Entry 8XQX (electron microscopy, 2.80 A resolution); this record covers chains A and B of the 22 polymer chains in the assembly.

[Chain A]
Protein: Fhl1
Organism: Chlamydomonas reinhardtii
Amino-acid sequence (1182 residues; numbered 1 to 1182; the number before each row is that of its first residue):
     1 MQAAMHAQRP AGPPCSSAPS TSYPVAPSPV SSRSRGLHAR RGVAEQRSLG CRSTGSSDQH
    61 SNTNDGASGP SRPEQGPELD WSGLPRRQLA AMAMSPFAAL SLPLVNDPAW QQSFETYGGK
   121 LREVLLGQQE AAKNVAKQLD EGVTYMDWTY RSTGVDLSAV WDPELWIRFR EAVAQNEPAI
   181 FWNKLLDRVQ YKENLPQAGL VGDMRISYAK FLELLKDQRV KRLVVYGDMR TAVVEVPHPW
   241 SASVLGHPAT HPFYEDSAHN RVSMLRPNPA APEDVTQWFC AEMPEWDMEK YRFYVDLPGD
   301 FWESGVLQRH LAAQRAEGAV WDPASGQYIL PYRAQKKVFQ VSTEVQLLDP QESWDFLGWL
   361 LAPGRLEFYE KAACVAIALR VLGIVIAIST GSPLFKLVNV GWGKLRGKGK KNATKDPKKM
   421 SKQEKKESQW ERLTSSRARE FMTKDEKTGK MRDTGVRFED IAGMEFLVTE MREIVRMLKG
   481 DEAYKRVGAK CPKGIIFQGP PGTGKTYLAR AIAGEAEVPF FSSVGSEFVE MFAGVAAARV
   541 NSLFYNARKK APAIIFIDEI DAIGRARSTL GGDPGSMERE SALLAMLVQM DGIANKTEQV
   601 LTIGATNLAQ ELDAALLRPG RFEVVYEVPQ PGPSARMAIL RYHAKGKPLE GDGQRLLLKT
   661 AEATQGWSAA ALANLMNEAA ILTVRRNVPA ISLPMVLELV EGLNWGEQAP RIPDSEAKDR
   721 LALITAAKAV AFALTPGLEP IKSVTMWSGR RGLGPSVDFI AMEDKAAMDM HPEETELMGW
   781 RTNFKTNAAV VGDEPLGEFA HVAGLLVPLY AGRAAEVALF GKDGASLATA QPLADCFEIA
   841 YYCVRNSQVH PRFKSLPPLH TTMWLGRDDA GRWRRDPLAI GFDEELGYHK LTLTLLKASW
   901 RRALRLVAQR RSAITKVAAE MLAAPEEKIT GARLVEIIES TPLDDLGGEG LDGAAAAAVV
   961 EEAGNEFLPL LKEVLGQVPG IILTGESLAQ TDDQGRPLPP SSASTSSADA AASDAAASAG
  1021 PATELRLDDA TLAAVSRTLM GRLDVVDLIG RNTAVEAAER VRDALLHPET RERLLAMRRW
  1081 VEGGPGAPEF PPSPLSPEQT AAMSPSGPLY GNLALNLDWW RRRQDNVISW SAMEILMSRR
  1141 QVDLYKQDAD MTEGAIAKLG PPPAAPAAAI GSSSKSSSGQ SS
Not modelled in the structure: 1-108, 391-420, 986-1023, 1165-1182
Bound ions: Mg2+ near Thr506 (its only coordinating residue here)

[Chain B]
Protein: Fhl3
Organism: Chlamydomonas reinhardtii
Amino-acid sequence (1112 residues; each row starts with the number of its first residue):
     1 MRMSGMAIRC AASGSLLASP AASSRPAWRA APVLCSPRVP CTPLELGVSC RRSCMQRRWS
    61 RAANVRTLAT SRGEQPQDSG PSTSGRAELP LDSGIGKLIS TTAKAIGLVG LMAVAVLSGP
   121 TRAAHARDRL SAQPAAEALI HHQQPYQQPH HHQQQHRSAG AVANPVLSDL AAAPATLEPA
   181 TLEPATSTTS ALTPVEAAYS AYLRRIAEAY LAEHPQMAAP EHAAHVARVV RSRALGTPLS
   241 FDELMRSAVP APGEVPNRNS RGQVAEQVRA ILDQYDREDF DLGIKQFMLE AKVKAKLEAA
   301 SRGTSRDRAA PKDYEEALAA ELFAAEEGAA PKEKAKTEDM VDDAFTTEVV EEAMALFGDA
   361 NSVKTAWRTQ EVLRELSYTQ LWALVGEGHV ARVRFYGPEK NKVMATTRAS APGGERLCKV
   421 VLPPDPELLD HLVSNGVVVD TGVTEDDRLR ASLLVQMLRY TVPFMVISGL FWMIHTWILD
   481 PLPNKFRRQE FIRYRREMLH VASKLNFRTP AREVRIDTGS PDFIKWDDIN GIDEVKKEIN
   541 EIIEYLRNPA LLRSRGVARI GGVLLAGAPG TGKTLLAKAI AAEGGVRMFT CSGTDFYDVY
   601 SGVGARRVRE TFDRLRNAAP AILFIDEFDA MGAARGAQAS GDESASIINE LLVQMDGFED
   661 NRGIVVLGAT NRPGAIDSAL IRPGRFDRII YMPLPDALGR AKIMQVHARN KAVDPNINWY
   721 EVARAMAGFT GADVMGLMAR AARMAARQGR HAITEDDIYA AMENKTMEAT LEASTAGDGG
   781 GLVGGEGVEG SPDPIPPQLR RAVSVYEAGK ALLAYITPDY EEIARVSVCP LNVLTGFTLF
   841 VEDEDKNVNA ILTRSELEGR MVVHLAGRCA EKLVMGEGQM TGMGSPDLFH ANLIAREMIM
   901 SMGMGRRTGP IDLLRVAATS EAASGADTLR AGPAAADGDP FYYHTTDMST EQARVALAEV
   961 VELLDAAEAK AMYGLAINWR ALQALTQALL DRGTITGKEV AHILESNGVI HFPDPYTTGF
  1021 GWDPDGSLRY PFKPDTPPEG GSGGGGAAAE GSAPQTPDLS GARGKTWFAG TAYDAPRNAD
  1081 GTFKHGWHWN MPFSVKTELP DWYKKEVERY SY
Not modelled in the structure: 1-192, 276-333, 481-493, 768-791, 922-937, 1027-1084
Modified residues: Thr337 (phosphothreonine; TPO); Thr346 (phosphothreonine; TPO); Thr347 (phosphothreonine; TPO)
Small-molecule neighbours: diacyl glycerol (DGA): Leu453, Gln456, Met457, Tyr460, Thr461, Phe464

[Chain A / chain B interface]
Contacting residue pairs (248):
  Glu141(A) with Arg394(B), salt bridge; Asp440(B)
  Tyr145(A) with Arg394(B); Tyr396(B), hydrophobic; Met404(B)
  Asp147(A) with Arg394(B), salt bridge; Gly442(B); Val443(B), hydrogen bond (side chain-backbone)
  Tyr150(A) with Glu445(B); Arg450(B); Ala451(B), hydrophobic
  Arg151(A) with Val443(B); Glu445(B), salt bridge
  Gly154(A) with Leu454(B)
  Val155(A) with Leu454(B), hydrophobic
  Asp156(A) with Ala451(B); Val455(B)
  Val160(A) with Val455(B), hydrophobic; Arg459(B)
  Pro163(A) with Tyr396(B), hydrophobic
  Glu164(A) with Met404(B)
  Arg168(A) with Leu417(B), hydrogen bond (side chain-backbone)
  Lys184(A) with Glu375(B), salt bridge
  Glu193(A) with Trp367(B)
  Asn194(A) with Trp367(B), hydrogen bond (backbone-side chain); Arg368(B)
  Leu195(A) with Trp367(B)
  Gln197(A) with Trp367(B)
  Ala198(A) with Thr365(B); Trp367(B), hydrophobic
  Arg222(A) with Val372(B), hydrogen bond (side chain-backbone)
  His251(A) with Asp359(B), salt bridge; Ser362(B), hydrogen bond
  Phe253(A) with Asp359(B); Ser362(B)
  Pro269(A) with Tyr202(B); Arg205(B); Ile206(B), hydrophobic
  Ala270(A) with Tyr202(B)
  Glu285(A) with Leu373(B)
  Trp286(A) with Val255(B), hydrophobic; Pro256(B); Arg258(B); Leu373(B), hydrophobic
  Asp287(A) with Arg258(B), salt bridge; Val363(B)
  Glu289(A) with Val363(B); Lys364(B), hydrogen bond (side chain-backbone); Thr365(B), hydrogen bond
  Lys290(A) with Thr365(B), hydrogen bond (backbone-side chain)
  Arg292(A) with Thr365(B), hydrogen bond (side chain-backbone); Trp367(B)
  Trp302(A) with Pro424(B), hydrophobic
  Gln308(A) with Asp425(B), hydrogen bond; Glu427(B)
  Leu311(A) with Thr379(B)
  Arg315(A) with Trp382(B); Asp425(B), salt bridge; Glu427(B), salt bridge
  Ala319(A) with Leu239(B), hydrophobic
  Asp322(A) with Arg231(B), salt bridge
  Ala324(A) with Arg231(B)
  Ser325(A) with Arg228(B), hydrogen bond (side chain-backbone); Arg231(B); Ser232(B)
  Gln327(A) with Arg228(B); Ser232(B); Pro238(B)
  Tyr328(A) with Pro238(B); Leu239(B), hydrogen bond (backbone-backbone); Leu244(B), hydrophobic
  Ile329(A) with Ser232(B); Thr237(B); Pro238(B), hydrophobic; Leu239(B)
  Leu330(A) with Gly236(B); Thr237(B), hydrogen bond (backbone-backbone); Leu239(B)
  Pro331(A) with Leu235(B)
  Tyr332(A) with Tyr202(B); Arg233(B), hydrogen bond (side chain-backbone); Ala234(B); Leu235(B), hydrogen bond (backbone-backbone); Gly236(B)
  Gln335(A) with Thr237(B), hydrogen bond
  Thr343(A) with Thr379(B)
  Glu344(A) with Thr379(B); Gln380(B), hydrogen bond
  Val345(A) with Ser377(B), hydrogen bond (backbone-side chain); Tyr378(B), hydrogen bond (backbone-backbone); Thr379(B)
  Leu347(A) with Val421(B)
  Asp349(A) with Lys402(B), salt bridge; Lys419(B), salt bridge
  Glu352(A) with Lys419(B), salt bridge
  Phe356(A) with Pro463(B), hydrophobic
  Tyr369(A) with Leu470(B)
  Ala376(A) with Ile478(B); Leu479(B), hydrophobic
  Ile377(A) with Ile478(B)
  Arg380(A) with Ile478(B), hydrogen bond (side chain-backbone)
  Thr390(A) with Arg495(B); Arg496(B)
  Phe466(A) with Asn764(B)
  Glu473(A) with Arg743(B); Arg747(B), salt bridge
  Met477(A) with Arg743(B)
  Ala483(A) with Ala746(B)
  Tyr484(A) with Arg743(B); Ala746(B), hydrophobic
  Arg486(A) with His751(B)
  Val487(A) with Lys711(B), hydrogen bond (backbone-side chain); Ala746(B), hydrophobic; Arg750(B); His751(B)
  Ala489(A) with Ala742(B); Arg743(B)
  Lys490(A) with Arg743(B), hydrogen bond (backbone-side chain)
  Pro492(A) with Arg743(B)
  Leu570(A) with Gly636(B); Gln638(B), hydrogen bond (backbone-side chain)
  Gly571(A) with Gln638(B), hydrogen bond (backbone-side chain)
  Ser576(A) with Gln638(B), hydrogen bond
  Met577(A) with Gln638(B)
  Leu584(A) with Tyr597(B)
  Val588(A) with Thr594(B)
  Arg618(A) with Asp626(B), salt bridge; Glu627(B), salt bridge
  Pro619(A) with Ala732(B), hydrophobic
  Arg621(A) with Glu627(B), salt bridge
  His771(A) with Pro794(B); Asn832(B), hydrogen bond (side chain-backbone)
  Glu773(A) with Leu834(B)
  Glu776(A) with Leu834(B)
  Leu777(A) with Pro794(B); Leu799(B), hydrophobic; Leu834(B), hydrophobic
  Trp780(A) with Leu799(B), hydrophobic
  Arg781(A) with Pro794(B)
  Pro795(A) with Gln798(B)
  Gln848(A) with Ser885(B)
  Val849(A) with Thr881(B); Gly882(B)
  Lys854(A) with Glu877(B); Gly878(B); Met880(B)
  Pro858(A) with Leu888(B), hydrophobic; Asn892(B); Leu964(B)
  Leu859(A) with Asn892(B)
  His860(A) with Leu888(B); Asn892(B); Arg896(B), hydrogen bond (backbone-side chain)
  Met863(A) with Phe889(B), hydrophobic; Asn892(B); Leu893(B), hydrophobic
  Leu865(A) with Tyr942(B); Tyr943(B), hydrogen bond (backbone-backbone)
  Arg867(A) with Tyr942(B)
  Asp868(A) with Tyr942(B)
  Asp869(A) with Thr919(B); Ser920(B), hydrogen bond (side chain-backbone)
  Arg874(A) with Tyr942(B); Tyr943(B), hydrogen bond (side chain-backbone)
  Asp876(A) with Arg896(B), salt bridge
  Leu878(A) with Met900(B), hydrophobic; Met948(B), hydrophobic; Arg954(B); Ala956(B), hydrophobic; Val960(B), hydrophobic
  Ile880(A) with Met948(B); Ser949(B); Ala953(B), hydrophobic; Arg954(B), hydrogen bond (backbone-side chain)
  Phe882(A) with Leu957(B), hydrophobic
  Glu885(A) with Arg954(B), salt bridge
  Arg1037(A) with Gln879(B), hydrogen bond (backbone-side chain)
  Thr1038(A) with Met875(B); Gly876(B); Glu877(B); Gly878(B), hydrogen bond (backbone-backbone)
  Leu1039(A) with Glu877(B); Gly878(B)
  Met1040(A) with Gly878(B)
  Gly1041(A) with Gly878(B)
  Arg1073(A) with Leu873(B), hydrogen bond (side chain-backbone)
  Met1077(A) with Leu873(B); Val874(B); Met875(B); Gly876(B)
  Arg1078(A) with Gln879(B)
  Trp1080(A) with Arg801(B); Val805(B), hydrophobic; Val874(B), hydrophobic
  Val1081(A) with Gln798(B); Arg801(B), hydrogen bond (backbone-side chain); Met875(B), hydrophobic
  Glu1082(A) with Arg801(B), hydrogen bond (backbone-side chain)
  Gly1083(A) with Arg801(B)
  Glu1089(A) with Gln983(B)
  Phe1090(A) with Trp979(B); Gln983(B); Thr986(B)
  Pro1091(A) with Val874(B); Trp979(B), hydrogen bond (backbone-side chain)
  Pro1092(A) with Trp979(B)
  Ser1093(A) with Ala976(B); Trp979(B)
  Pro1094(A) with Trp979(B)
  Leu1095(A) with Ala976(B), hydrophobic; Ile977(B), hydrophobic
  Met1103(A) with Tyr973(B), hydrophobic
  Tyr1110(A) with His1011(B), hydrogen bond (side chain-backbone); Pro1013(B)
  Leu1113(A) with Lys970(B); Pro1013(B)
  Ala1114(A) with Pro1013(B), hydrophobic; Pro1015(B)
  Leu1115(A) with Lys970(B)
  Leu1117(A) with Glu858(B); Leu963(B); Ala966(B); Ala967(B), hydrophobic; Lys970(B)
  Trp1120(A) with Tyr973(B), hydrophobic
  Arg1122(A) with Asp965(B); Glu968(B), salt bridge; Ala969(B)
  Arg1123(A) with Glu962(B); Asp965(B), salt bridge
  Gln1124(A) with Glu962(B)
  Asp1125(A) with Arg907(B), hydrogen bond (backbone-side chain); Glu962(B)
  Asn1126(A) with Met1091(B); Phe1093(B); Ser1094(B), hydrogen bond (backbone-backbone)
  Val1127(A) with Ser1094(B)
  Ile1128(A) with Arg954(B); Ser1094(B), hydrogen bond (backbone-backbone); Val1095(B); Lys1096(B), hydrogen bond (backbone-backbone)
  Ser1129(A) with Arg954(B); Lys1096(B)
  Trp1130(A) with Arg954(B), hydrogen bond (backbone-side chain); Lys1096(B); Glu1098(B)
  Ala1132(A) with Arg954(B)
  Lys1158(A) with Glu1098(B)
Other interface residues (no listed pair), chain A (179 interface residues in all): Ala159, Ile167, Arg188, Pro196, Gly199, Met229, Pro252, Met288, Gln314, Gln346, Leu348, Gln351, Trp359, Leu360, Ala372, Ala373, Glu470, Gly488, Cys491, Gly572, Asp573, Glu580, Ser581, Asp591, Val624, Val625, Tyr626, Thr782, Ser847, Pro857, Trp864, Gly866, Arg875, Pro877, Thr1100, Ser1104, Pro1105, Asn1116, Asp1118, Arg1121, Ser1131, Glu1134, Ile1135
Other interface residues (no listed pair), chain B (178 interface residues in all): Pro250, Glu254, Phe357, Ala366, Arg392, Pro398, Leu422, Pro423, Pro426, Asp447, Val466, Ile467, Phe471, Ile474, Trp477, Asp480, Asp595, Val599, Arg740, Gly749, Ala752, Lys765, Met767, Ile795, Pro796, Val833, Arg854, Leu865, Arg868, Lys872, Arg906, Leu914, His944, Thr945, Thr946, Thr950, Val955, Ala958, Val961, Leu990, Ile1010, Phe1012, Trp1087, Pro1092, Thr1097

[Summary]
179 residues of chain A face 178 of chain B across their interface; the contacts include 43 hydrogen bonds and
20 salt bridges. Polar pairs include Glu141(A)-Arg394(B), Asp147(A)-Arg394(B) and Arg151(A)-Glu445(B). Chain B
binds diacyl glycerol.
Chain A is Fhl1 and chain B is Fhl3, both from Chlamydomonas reinhardtii; the structure, Cryo-EM structure of
the Ycf2-FtsHi motor complex from Chlamydomonas reinhardtii in apo state, was determined by electron
microscopy (same publication as 8XQW).
